6UU2 - chains DDD and 111 of the 9 polymer chains in the assembly; structure by X-ray diffraction, 4.40 A resolution (low resolution: residue-level contacts below are approximate; hydrogen-bond / salt-bridge calls are withheld).

Chain DDD:
Name: DNA-directed RNA polymerase subunit beta'
From: Escherichia coli
Notes: EC 2.7.7.6
UniProtKB: P0A8T7 (RPOC_ECOLI); numbering as in UniProt (aligned over 1-1407)
Chain sequence (1407 residues; numbered 1 to 1407; the number before each row is that of its first residue):
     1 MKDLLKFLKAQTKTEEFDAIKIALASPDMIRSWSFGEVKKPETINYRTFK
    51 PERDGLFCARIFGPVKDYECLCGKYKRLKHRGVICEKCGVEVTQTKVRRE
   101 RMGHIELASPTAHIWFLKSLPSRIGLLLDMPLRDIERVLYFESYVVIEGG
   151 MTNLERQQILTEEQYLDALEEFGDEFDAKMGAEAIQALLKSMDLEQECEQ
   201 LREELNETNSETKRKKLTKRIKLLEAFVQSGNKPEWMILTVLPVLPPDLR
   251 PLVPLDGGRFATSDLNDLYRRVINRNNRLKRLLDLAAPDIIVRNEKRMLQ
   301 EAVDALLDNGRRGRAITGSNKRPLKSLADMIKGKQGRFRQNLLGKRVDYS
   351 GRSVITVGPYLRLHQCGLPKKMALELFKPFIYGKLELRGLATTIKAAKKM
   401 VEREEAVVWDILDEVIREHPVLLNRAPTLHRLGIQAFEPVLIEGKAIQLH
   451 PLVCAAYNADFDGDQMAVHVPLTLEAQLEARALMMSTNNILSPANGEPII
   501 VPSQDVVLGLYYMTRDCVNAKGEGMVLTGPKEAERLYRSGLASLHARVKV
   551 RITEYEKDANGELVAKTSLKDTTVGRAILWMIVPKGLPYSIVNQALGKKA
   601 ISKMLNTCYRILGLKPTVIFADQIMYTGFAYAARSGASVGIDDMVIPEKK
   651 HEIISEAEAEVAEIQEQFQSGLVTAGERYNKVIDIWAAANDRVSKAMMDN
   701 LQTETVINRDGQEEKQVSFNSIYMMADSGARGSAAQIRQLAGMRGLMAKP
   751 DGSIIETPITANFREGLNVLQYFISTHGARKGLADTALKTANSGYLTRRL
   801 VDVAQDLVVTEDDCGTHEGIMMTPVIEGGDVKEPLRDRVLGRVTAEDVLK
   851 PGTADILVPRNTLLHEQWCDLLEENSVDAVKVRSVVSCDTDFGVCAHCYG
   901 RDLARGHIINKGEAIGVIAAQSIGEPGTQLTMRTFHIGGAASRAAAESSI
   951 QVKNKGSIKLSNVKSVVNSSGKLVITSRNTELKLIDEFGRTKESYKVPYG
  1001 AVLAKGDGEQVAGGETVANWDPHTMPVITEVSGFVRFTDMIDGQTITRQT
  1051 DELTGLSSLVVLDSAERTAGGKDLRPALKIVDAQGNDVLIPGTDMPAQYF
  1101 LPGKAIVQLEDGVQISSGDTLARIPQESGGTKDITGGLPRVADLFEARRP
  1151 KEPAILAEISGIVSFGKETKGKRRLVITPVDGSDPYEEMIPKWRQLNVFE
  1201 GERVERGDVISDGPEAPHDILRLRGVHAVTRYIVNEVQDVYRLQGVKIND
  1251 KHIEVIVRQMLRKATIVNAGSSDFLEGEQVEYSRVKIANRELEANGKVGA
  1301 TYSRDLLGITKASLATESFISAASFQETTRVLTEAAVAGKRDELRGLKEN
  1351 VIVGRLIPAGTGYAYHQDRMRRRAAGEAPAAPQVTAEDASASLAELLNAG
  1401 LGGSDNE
Disordered / not traced: 1-14, 932-943, 1377-1407
Metal / ion sites: Zn2+ site 1: Cys70, Cys72, Cys85, Cys88; Mg2+: Asp460, Asp462, Asp464 (shared with 1 residue of chain 333); Zn2+ site 2: Cys814, Cys888, Cys895
Residues lining bound ligands: GTP: Arg425, Pro427, Asn458, Asp460, Arg731, Gln929
Swiss-Prot annotation at these positions:
  - binding site (Zn(2+)): Cys70, Cys72, Cys85, Cys88, Cys814, Cys888, Cys895, Cys898
  - binding site (Mg(2+)): Asp460, Asp462, Asp464
  - modified residue: Lys983 (N6-acetyllysine)
  - mutagenesis: Gln504 (Q504P: Resistant to antibiotics salinamide A and B), Asn690 (N690D: Resistant to antibiotics salinamide A and B), Met697 (M697V: Resistant to antibiotics salinamide A and B), Ala735 (A735T: Resistant to antibiotics salinamide A and B), Arg738 (R738C/H/P/S: Resistant to antibiotics salinamide A and B), Ala748 (A748E: Resistant to antibiotics salinamide A and B), Pro758 (P758S/T: Resistant to antibiotics salinamide A and B), Phe763 (F763C: Resistant to antibiotics salinamide A and B), Ser775 (S775A: Resistant to antibiotics salinamide A and B), Ala779 (A779T/V: Resistant to antibiotics salinamide A and B), Arg780 (R780C: Resistant to antibiotics salinamide A and B), Gly782 (G782A/C: Resistant to antibiotics salinamide A and B), 1 further mutagenesis entry in UniProt

Chain 111:
Molecule: Synthetic DNA 50-MER (promoter non-template strand)
Sequence (50 nucleotides; each row starts with the number of its first residue):
    10 ACCTTGACATCCCACCTCACGTATGCTATAATGTGTGCAGTCTGACGCGG
Disordered / not traced: 10-26, 45-46

Interface between chain DDD and chain 111:
Contacting residue pairs - 8 pairs, chain DDD then chain 111:
  Asn45(DDD) - DT31(111)
  Tyr46(DDD) - DT31(111)
  Arg47(DDD) - DG30(111)
  Lys219(DDD) - DC57(111)
  Arg314(DDD) - DA48(111)
  Arg1148(DDD) - DA54(111)
  Arg1148(DDD) - DC55(111)
  Lys1311(DDD) - DG56(111)
Interface residues without a listed pair, chain DDD (8 interface residues in all): Pro131
Interface residues without a listed pair, chain 111 (10 interface residues in all): DC29, DC47, DG59

Summary:
The interface between chain DDD and chain 111 involves 8 residues on one side and 10 on the other. Ligands of
chain DDD: GTP. From UniProt: 8 Zn2+-binding residues, 3 Mg2+-binding residues and 13 mutagenesis sites on
chain DDD.
Here chain DDD is DNA-directed RNA polymerase subunit beta' (Escherichia coli) and chain 111 is Synthetic DNA
50-MER (promoter non-template strand). Entry 6UU2 (E. coli sigma-S transcription initiation complex with 3-nt
RNA ("Old" crystal soaked with GTP and ATP ...) was determined by X-ray diffraction together with 6UTV, 6UTW,
6UTX, 6UTY, 6UTZ, 6UU0 and 11 further entries from the same study.
